PDB entry 2ZQR | X-ray diffraction, 2.50 A resolution | chains A and D of the 6 polymer chains in the assembly

== Chain A (and D) ==
Protein: Methylglutaconyl-CoA hydratase
From: Homo sapiens
Notes: EC 4.2.1.18; chain D of this document is another copy of the same molecule, construct and numbering; everything in this record applies to it too
UniProtKB: Q13825 (AUHM_HUMAN); numbering as in UniProt (aligned over 68-339)
Chain sequence (272 residues; numbered 68 to 339; the number before each row is that of its first residue):
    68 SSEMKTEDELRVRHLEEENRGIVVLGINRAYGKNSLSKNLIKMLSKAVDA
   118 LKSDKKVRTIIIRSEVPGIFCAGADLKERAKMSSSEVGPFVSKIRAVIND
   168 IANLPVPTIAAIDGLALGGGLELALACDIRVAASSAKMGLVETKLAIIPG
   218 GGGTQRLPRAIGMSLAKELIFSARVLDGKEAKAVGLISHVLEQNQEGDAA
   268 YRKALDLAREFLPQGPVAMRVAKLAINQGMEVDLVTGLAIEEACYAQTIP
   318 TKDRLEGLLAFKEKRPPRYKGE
Disordered / not traced: 68-73 (chain D: 68-74)
Curated features (UniProtKB/Swiss-Prot):
  - region: Lys-105 to Lys-119 (RNA-binding)
  - modified residue: Lys-100 (N6-acetyllysine), Lys-109 (N6-succinyllysine), Lys-113 (N6-acetyllysine), Lys-144 (N6-acetyllysine), Lys-148 (N6-succinyllysine), Lys-160 (N6-succinyllysine), Lys-204 (N6-acetyllysine), Lys-211 (N6-acetyllysine), Lys-329 (N6-succinyllysine)
  - natural variant: Ala-240 (A240V: In MGCA1)
  - mutagenesis: Lys-105 (K105N: Abolishes RNA-binding; when associated with E-109 and Q-113), Lys-109 (K109E: Abolishes RNA-binding; when associated with N-105 and Q-113), Lys-113 (K113Q: Abolishes RNA-binding; when associated with N-105 and E-109)

== How chain A and chain D interact ==
Residue-residue contacts (13):
  Gln-295(A) / Ala-306(D)
  Val-299(A) / Val-299(D)  hydrophobic
  Val-299(A) / Asp-300(D)
  Val-299(A) / Thr-303(D)
  Thr-303(A) / Val-299(D)
  Ala-306(A) / Gln-295(D)
  Ile-307(A) / Thr-303(D)
  Ala-310(A) / Ala-310(D)  hydrophobic
  Ala-310(A) / Gln-314(D)
  Ala-313(A) / Gln-314(D)
  Gln-314(A) / Ala-310(D)
  Gln-314(A) / Ala-313(D)
  Pro-317(A) / Pro-317(D)  hydrophobic
Also at the interface, not in a pair above, chain A (12 interface residues in all): Leu-291, Glu-298, Asp-300
Also at the interface, not in a pair above, chain D (11 interface residues in all): Ile-307, Glu-309

== Overview ==
12 residues of chain A and 11 residues of chain D are in contact. UniProt lists 3 mutagenesis sites on chain
A.
Both chains are Methylglutaconyl-CoA hydratase (Homo sapiens). Entry 2ZQR (Crystal structure of AUH without
RNA) was determined by X-ray diffraction together with 2ZQQ from the same study.
